PDB entry 7RS6 | electron microscopy, 4.10 A resolution (low resolution: residue-level contacts below are approximate; hydrogen-bond / salt-bridge calls are withheld) | chains I and R of the 27 polymer chains in the assembly

# Chain I (and R)
Name: Tubulin alpha-1B chain
Source organism: Sus scrofa
Notes: chain R of this document is another copy of the same molecule, construct and numbering; everything in this record applies to it too
UniProt: Q2XVP4 (TBA1B_PIG); residues 1-451 here = UniProt positions 1-451
Chain sequence (451 residues; numbered 1 to 451; the number before each row is that of its first residue):
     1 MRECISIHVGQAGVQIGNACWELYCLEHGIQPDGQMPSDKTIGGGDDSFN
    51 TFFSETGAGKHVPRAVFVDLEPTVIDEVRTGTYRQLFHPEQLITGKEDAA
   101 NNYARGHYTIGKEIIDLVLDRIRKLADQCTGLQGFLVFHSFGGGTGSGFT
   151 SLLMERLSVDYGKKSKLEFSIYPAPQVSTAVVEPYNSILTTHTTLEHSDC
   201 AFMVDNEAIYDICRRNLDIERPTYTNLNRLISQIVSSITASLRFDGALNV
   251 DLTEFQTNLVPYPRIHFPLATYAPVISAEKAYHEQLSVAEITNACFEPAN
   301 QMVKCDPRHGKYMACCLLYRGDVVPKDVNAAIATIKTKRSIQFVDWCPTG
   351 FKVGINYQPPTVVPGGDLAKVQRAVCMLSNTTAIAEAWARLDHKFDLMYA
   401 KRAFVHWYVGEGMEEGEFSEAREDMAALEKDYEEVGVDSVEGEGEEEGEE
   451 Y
Unresolved in the structure: 38-46, 438-451
Curated features (UniProtKB/Swiss-Prot):
  - motif: M1 to C4 (MREC motif)
  - active site: E254
  - binding site (GTP): G10, Q11, A12, Q15, E71, A99, S140, G143, G144, T145, G146, T179, E183, N206, Y224, N228, L252
  - binding site (Mg(2+)): E71
  - site: Y451 (Involved in polymerization)
  - modified residue: K40 (N6,N6,N6-trimethyllysine), S48 (Phosphoserine), S232 (Phosphoserine), Y282 (3'-nitrotyrosine), R339 (Omega-N-methylarginine), S439 (Phosphoserine), E443 (5-glutamyl polyglutamate), E445 (5-glutamyl polyglutamate), Y451 (3'-nitrotyrosine)
  - cross-link (Glycyl lysine isopeptide (Lys-Gly)): K326 (interchain with G-Cter in ubiquitin), K370 (interchain with G-Cter in ubiquitin)
Residues lining bound ligands: GTP (guanosine-5'-triphosphate): V9, G10, Q11, A12, Q15, E71, A99, N101, S140, G143, G144, T145, G146, I171, T179, E183, N206, Y224, L227, N228, I231

# Chain I / chain R interface
Residue-residue contacts - 14 pairs, chain I then chain R:
  K280(I) - E90(R)
  Y282(I) - T56(R)
  H283(I) - T56(R)
  H283(I) - V62(R)
  H283(I) - Q85(R)
  H283(I) - L86(R)
  H283(I) - H88(R)
  E284(I) - K124(R)
  Q285(I) - S54(R)
  Q285(I) - E55(R)
  Q285(I) - T56(R)
  E290(I) - K124(R)
  E290(I) - Q128(R)
  K338(I) - D127(R)
Also at the interface, not in a pair above, chain I (8 interface residues in all): N293
Also at the interface, not in a pair above, chain R (14 interface residues in all): K60, F87, P89

# Overview
8 residues of chain I and 14 residues of chain R are in contact. Chain I binds GTP. From UniProt: active-site
residue E254(I), 17 GTP-binding residues and Mg2+-binding residue E71(I) on chain I.
Both chains are Tubulin alpha-1B chain (Sus scrofa). Entry 7RS6 (Cryo-EM structure of Kip3 (AMPPNP) bound to
GMPCPP-Stabilized Microtubules) was determined by electron microscopy together with 7RS5 from the same study.
